4YU4 - chains A and D of the 4 polymer chains in the assembly; structure by X-ray diffraction, 2.80 A resolution.

[Chain A]
Protein: hemoglobin
Source organism: Helogale parvula
Chain sequence (141 residues; row label = number of the first residue in the row):
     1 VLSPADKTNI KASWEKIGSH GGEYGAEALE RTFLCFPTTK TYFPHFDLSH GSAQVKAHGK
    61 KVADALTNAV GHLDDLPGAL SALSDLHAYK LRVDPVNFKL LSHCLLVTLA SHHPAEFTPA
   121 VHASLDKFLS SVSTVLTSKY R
Metal / ion sites: heme Fe: His87 (together with oxygen molecule)
Residues lining bound ligands:
  - heme (HEM): Thr39, Tyr42, Phe43, His45, Phe46, His58, Lys61, Val62, Ala65, Leu66, Leu83, Leu86, His87, Leu91, Val93, Asn97, Phe98, Leu101, Val132, Leu136
  - oxygen molecule (OXY): Phe43, His58, Val62, His87

[Chain D]
Protein: hemoglobin
Source organism: Helogale parvula
Chain sequence (146 residues; each row starts with the number of its first residue):
     1 VHLTAEEKAH VSGLWGKVNT EEVGGEALGR LLVVYPWTQR FFETFGDLSS ANAIMNNPKV
    61 KAHGKKVLSS FSDGLKNLDN LKGTFAALSE LHCDKLHVDP ENFKLLGNVL VCVLAHHFGK
   121 EFTPQVQAAY QKIVAGVANA LAHKYH
Metal / ion sites: heme Fe: His92 (together with oxygen molecule)
Residues lining bound ligands:
  - heme (HEM): Leu31, Thr38, Phe41, Phe42, Phe45, His63, Lys66, Val67, Ser70, Phe71, Phe85, Leu88, Leu91, His92, Leu96, Val98, Asn102, Phe103, Leu106, Leu141
  - oxygen molecule (OXY): Leu28, Phe42, His63, Val67, His92

[Interface between chain A and chain D]
Contacting residue pairs - 13 pairs, chain A then chain D:
  Thr38(A) - His97(D)
  Thr41(A) - Arg40(D)  hydrogen bond (backbone-side chain)
  Tyr42(A) - Arg40(D)
  Leu91(A) - Arg40(D)
  Arg92(A) - Trp37(D)
  Arg92(A) - Gln39(D)
  Arg92(A) - Arg40(D)
  Val93(A) - Trp37(D)
  Asp94(A) - Trp37(D)
  Asp94(A) - Asn102(D)  hydrogen bond
  Pro95(A) - Trp37(D)
  Val96(A) - Asp99(D)
  Lys139(A) - Pro36(D)
Interface residues without a listed pair, chain D (8 interface residues in all): Glu101

[Overview]
Chain A and chain D form an interface of 10 and 8 residues respectively, with 2 hydrogen bonds. Among the
polar pairs are Thr41(A)-Arg40(D) and Asp94(A)-Asn102(D). Chain A binds heme and oxygen molecule. Ligands of
chain D: oxygen molecule and heme.
Chain A is hemoglobin and chain D is hemoglobin, both from Helogale parvula; the structure, Crystal structure
of Mongoose (Helogale parvula) hemoglobin at pH 7.0, was determined by X-ray diffraction.
